Entry 2WJM (X-ray diffraction, 1.95 A resolution); this record covers chains C and L of the 4 polymer chains in the assembly.

[Chain C]
Protein: Photosynthetic reaction center cytochrome C subunit
Source organism: Rhodopseudomonas viridis
UniProtKB: P07173 (CYCR_RHOVI); residues 1-336 here correspond to UniProt positions 21-356 (UniProt number = residue number + 20)
Amino-acid sequence (336 residues; row label = number of the first residue in the row):
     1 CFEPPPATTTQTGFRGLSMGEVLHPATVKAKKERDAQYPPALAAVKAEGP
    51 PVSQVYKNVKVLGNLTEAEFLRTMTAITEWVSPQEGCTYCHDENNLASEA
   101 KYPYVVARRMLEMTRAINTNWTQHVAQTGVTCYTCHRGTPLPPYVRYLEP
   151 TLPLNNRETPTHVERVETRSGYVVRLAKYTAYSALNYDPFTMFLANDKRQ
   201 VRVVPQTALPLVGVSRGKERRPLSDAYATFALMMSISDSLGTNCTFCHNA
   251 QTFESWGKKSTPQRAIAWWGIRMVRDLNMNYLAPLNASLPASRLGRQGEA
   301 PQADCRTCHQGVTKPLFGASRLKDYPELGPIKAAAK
Unresolved in the structure: 333-336
Glycans and other covalent adducts: diacyl glycerol (DGA) linked to Cys-1; heme c (HEC) linked to Cys-87, Cys-90, Cys-132, Cys-135, Cys-244, Cys-247, Cys-305, Cys-308
Ion coordination: heme c Fe (4 sites), coordinated by Met-74, His-91, Met-110, His-124, His-136, Met-233, His-248, His-309
Ligand contacts:
  - heme c (HEC), molecule 1: Tyr-56, Lys-57, Asn-58, Val-59, Lys-60, Val-61, Leu-62, Phe-70, Leu-71, Met-74, Thr-75, Ile-77, Thr-78, Ser-82, Gly-86, His-91, Leu-96, Ala-97, Pro-103, Tyr-104, Ala-107, Arg-108, Leu-111
  - heme c (HEC), molecule 2: Ile-77, Val-81, Tyr-89, Tyr-102, Pro-103, Val-106, Ala-107, Met-110, Leu-111, Met-113, Thr-114, Val-130, Thr-131, His-136, Pro-140, Leu-141, Pro-142, Val-145, Leu-277, Leu-282, Leu-289, Arg-293, Pro-301, Gln-302, Thr-307, Leu-328
  - heme c (HEC), molecule 3: Ile-117, His-124, Val-125, Ala-126, Thr-128, Gly-129, Val-130, Thr-134, Leu-194, Ile-236, Leu-240, Phe-246, Gln-263, Ile-266, Ala-267, Gly-270, Ile-271, Met-273, Val-274, Leu-277, Asp-304, His-309, Thr-313, Lys-314, Pro-315
  - heme c (HEC), molecule 4: Gln-200, Val-201, Arg-202, Val-203, Val-204, Gln-206, Thr-229, Phe-230, Met-233, Met-234, Ile-236, Ser-237, Leu-240, Thr-242, Asn-243, Phe-246, His-248, Phe-253, Glu-254, Trp-256, Arg-264, Ala-267, Trp-268, Ile-271, Arg-272
UniProt features mapped onto this chain:
  - binding site (heme): Met-74, Cys-87, Cys-90, His-91, Met-110, His-124, Cys-132, Cys-135, His-136, Met-233, Cys-244, Cys-247, His-248, Cys-305, Cys-308, His-309
  - site: Cys-1 (Not N-palmitoylated)
  - lipidation: Cys-1 (S-diacylglycerol cysteine)

[Chain L]
Protein: Reaction center protein L chain
Source organism: Rhodopseudomonas viridis
UniProtKB: P06009 (RCEL_RHOVI); residues 0-273 here correspond to UniProt positions 1-274 (UniProt number = residue number + 1)
Amino-acid sequence (274 residues; each row starts with the number of its first residue; numbering starts at 0):
     0 MALLSFERKYRVRGGTLIGGDLFDFWVGPYFVGFFGVSAIFFIFLGVSLI
    50 GYAASQGPTWDPFAISINPPDLKYGLGAAPLLEGGFWQAITVCALGAFIS
   100 WMLREVEISRKLGIGWHVPLAFCVPIFMFCVLQVFRPLLLGSWGHAFPYG
   150 ILSHLDWVNNFGYQYLNWHYNPGHMSSVSFLFVNAMALGLHGGLILSVAN
   200 PGDGDKVKTAEHENQYFRDVVGYSIGALSIHRLGLFLASNIFLTGAFGTI
   250 ASGPFWTRGWPEWWGWWLDIPFWS
Unresolved in the structure: 0
Ion coordination: Fe2+: His-190, His-230 (shared with 3 residues of chain M)
Ligand contacts:
  - bacteriochlorophyll b (BCB), molecule 1: Val-46, Ile-49, Phe-97, Phe-128, Leu-131, Phe-146, Ile-150, Leu-151, His-153, Leu-154, Trp-156, Val-157
  - bacteriochlorophyll b (BCB), molecule 2: Phe-97, Phe-121, Pro-124, Ile-125, Met-127, Phe-128, Leu-131, Val-157, Asn-158, Phe-160, Gly-161, Tyr-162, Trp-167, His-168, Asn-170, Gly-172, His-173, Ser-176, Val-177, Leu-180, Phe-181, Ile-240, Phe-241, Gly-244, Ala-245, Gly-247, Thr-248
  - bacteriochlorophyll b (BCB), molecule 3: Val-157, Tyr-162, His-168, Leu-180, Phe-181
  - bacteriochlorophyll b (BCB), molecule 4: His-168, His-173, Met-174, Val-177, Ser-178, Phe-181, Val-182, Met-185
  - bacteriopheophytin b (BPB), molecule 1: Phe-41, Ile-42, Gly-45, Ile-49, Ile-89, Cys-92, Ala-93, Ala-96, Phe-97, Trp-100, Glu-104, Val-117, Ala-120, Phe-121, Val-123, Pro-124, Phe-128, Phe-146, Tyr-148, Gly-149, Ile-150, His-153, Ala-237, Ser-238, Phe-241
  - bacteriopheophytin b (BPB), molecule 2: Phe-181, Ala-184, Met-185, Leu-189, Phe-216, Val-219, Val-220
  - diacyl glycerol (DGA): Pro-171, Met-174, Ser-175, Ser-178, Trp-262, Trp-263, Trp-265
  - MPG ([(Z)-octadec-9-enyl] (2R)-2,3-bis(oxidanyl)propanoate), molecule 1: Gly-114, Trp-115, His-116, Leu-119, Ala-120, Val-123, Arg-231, Leu-234, Phe-235, Ser-238, Leu-242
  - MPG, molecule 2: Phe-179, Val-182, Met-185, Ala-186, Leu-189, His-190, Leu-193, Asn-213, Phe-216, Ser-223, Ile-224, Gly-225, Ile-229, Leu-232, Phe-235, Leu-236, Asn-239, Thr-243
  - MPG, molecule 3: Met-185, Val-220, Gly-221, Tyr-222
  - menaquinone-7 (MQ7): Val-26, Tyr-29, Phe-30, Val-31, Gly-35, Ile-39, Ile-42, Trp-100, Arg-103
UniProt features mapped onto this chain:
  - binding site ((7R,8Z)-bacteriochlorophyll b): His-153, His-173
  - binding site (Fe cation): His-190, His-230
  - binding site (a ubiquinone): Phe-216

[Chain C / chain L interface]
Pairs across the interface (74):
  Cys-1(C) with Trp-255(L); Trp-262(L), hydrogen bond (backbone-side chain)
  Phe-2(C) with Phe-254(L); Trp-262(L)
  Glu-3(C) with Pro-253(L); Phe-254(L), hydrogen bond (backbone-backbone); Trp-255(L); Thr-256(L), hydrogen bond; Arg-257(L), salt bridge
  Pro-4(C) with Pro-253(L)
  Pro-5(C) with Pro-253(L); Phe-254(L)
  Ala-7(C) with Leu-139(L), hydrophobic; Gly-252(L)
  Thr-9(C) with His-144(L), hydrogen bond
  Thr-10(C) with Leu-71(L)
  Gln-11(C) with Asp-70(L), hydrogen bond; Leu-71(L), hydrogen bond (side chain-backbone)
  Phe-14(C) with Asn-67(L)
  Arg-15(C) with Asn-67(L), hydrogen bond (backbone-side chain); Pro-68(L), hydrogen bond (side chain-backbone); Pro-69(L); Asp-70(L); Leu-81(L), hydrogen bond (side chain-backbone); Glu-82(L), salt bridge; Gly-83(L)
  Gly-16(C) with Asn-67(L); Pro-68(L); Pro-147(L); Trp-156(L)
  Leu-17(C) with Asp-155(L); Trp-156(L); Asn-159(L), hydrogen bond (backbone-side chain)
  Ser-18(C) with Trp-156(L); Asn-159(L); Phe-160(L); Gln-163(L), hydrogen bond
  Met-19(C) with Asn-159(L); Gln-163(L)
  Gly-20(C) with Gln-163(L), hydrogen bond (backbone-side chain)
  Val-22(C) with Gln-163(L); Tyr-164(L); Thr-256(L)
  Leu-23(C) with Thr-256(L)
  His-24(C) with Thr-256(L)
  Thr-161(C) with Ser-273(L), hydrogen bond (side chain-backbone)
  Val-163(C) with Ser-273(L)
  Lys-178(C) with Asp-268(L), salt bridge
  Ala-181(C) with Leu-165(L), hydrophobic; Pro-260(L); Glu-261(L)
  Tyr-182(C) with Pro-260(L); Glu-261(L); Gly-264(L); Asp-268(L), hydrogen bond
  Ser-183(C) with Tyr-169(L)
  Ala-184(C) with Tyr-169(L), hydrogen bond (backbone-side chain)
  Phe-230(C) with Asn-166(L)
  Met-234(C) with Leu-165(L), hydrophobic
  Ser-237(C) with Leu-165(L)
  Thr-242(C) with Leu-165(L)
  Asn-243(C) with Tyr-162(L); Gln-163(L); Leu-165(L)
  Cys-244(C) with Tyr-162(L), hydrogen bond (side chain-backbone)
  Thr-245(C) with Asn-159(L); Gln-163(L)
  Asn-249(C) with Asn-159(L), hydrogen bond
  Ala-250(C) with Asn-158(L), hydrogen bond (backbone-side chain); Asn-159(L), hydrogen bond (backbone-side chain); Tyr-162(L), hydrophobic
  Gln-251(C) with Asp-155(L), hydrogen bond; Asn-158(L)
  Phe-253(C) with Tyr-162(L), hydrophobic
Other interface residues (no listed pair), chain C (41 interface residues in all): Glu-164, Val-174, Asp-238, His-248
Other interface residues (no listed pair), chain L (40 interface residues in all): Gly-143, Ala-145, Ala-250, Trp-259, Trp-265, Leu-267

[In short]
41 residues of chain C face 40 of chain L across their interface; the contacts include 20 hydrogen bonds and 3
salt bridges. Polar pairs include Glu-3(C)/Arg-257(L), Arg-15(C)/Glu-82(L) and Lys-178(C)/Asp-268(L).
Chain C is Photosynthetic reaction center cytochrome C subunit and chain L is Reaction center protein L chain,
both from Rhodopseudomonas viridis; the structure, Lipidic sponge phase crystal structure of the
photosynthetic reaction centre from Blastochloris viridis (low dose), was determined by X-ray diffraction
(same publication as 2WJN).
